4EGZ - chains A and T of the 4 polymer chains in the assembly; structure by X-ray diffraction, 2.30 A resolution.

# Chain A
Name: Arabinose metabolism transcriptional repressor
Organism: Bacillus subtilis
Notes: fragment: N-terminus domain
Reference sequence: P96711 (ARAR_BACSU); residues 1-68 here = UniProt positions 1-68
Sequence (88 residues; each row starts with the number of its first residue; numbers below 1 keep their minus sign (Met-19 is residue -19)):
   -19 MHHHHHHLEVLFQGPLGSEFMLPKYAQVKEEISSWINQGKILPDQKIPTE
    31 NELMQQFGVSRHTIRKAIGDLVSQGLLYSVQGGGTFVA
Unresolved in the structure: -19 to -13
Construct notes: expression tag (-19 to 0)
Curated features (UniProtKB/Swiss-Prot):
  - DNA-binding region: Glu30 to Gly49 (H-T-H motif)
What the authors report for this chain:
  - binding site for the 21-nt DNA strand: Arg41, His42, Gln61
  - binding site for the 21-nt DNA strand (chain T): Lys4, Tyr5, Arg41, His42, Thr43, Gln61, Gly62
  - binding site for acetate ion: Arg41
  - contacts within the chain: Glu30-Arg41, Glu30-Arg45
  - mutagenesis - E30A, H42A: decreased binding to ORA1 (citing earlier work)

# Chain T
Molecule: 21-nt DNA strand
Sequence (21 nucleotides; each row starts with the number of its first residue):
   699 AAATTTGTCCGTATACATTTT

# How chain A and chain T interact
Pairs across the interface (21):
  Thr29(A) - DT703(T)  phosphate contact
  Thr29(A) - DT704(T)  phosphate contact
  Glu30(A) - DT704(T)  hydrogen bond to the phosphate
  Glu30(A) - DG705(T)  phosphate contact
  Arg41(A) - DT704(T)  base contact
  Arg41(A) - DG705(T)  hydrogen bond to the base
  Arg41(A) - DT706(T)  base contact
  Arg45(A) - DT704(T)  sugar contact
  Arg45(A) - DG705(T)  salt bridge to the phosphate
  Arg45(A) - DT706(T)  base contact
  Ser59(A) - DT704(T)  phosphate contact
  Ser59(A) - DG705(T)  hydrogen bond to the phosphate
  Val60(A) - DT704(T)  sugar contact
  Gln61(A) - DT704(T)  base contact
  Gln61(A) - DG705(T)  sugar contact
  Gly62(A) - DT702(T)  base contact
  Gly62(A) - DT703(T)  hydrogen bond to the base
  Gly62(A) - DT704(T)  sugar contact
  Gly64(A) - DT703(T)  phosphate contact
  Gly64(A) - DT704(T)  sugar contact
  Thr65(A) - DT704(T)  hydrogen bond to the phosphate
Other interface residues (no listed pair), chain A (12 interface residues in all): Asn31, Gly63

# In short
The interface between chain A and chain T involves 12 residues on one side and 5 on the other; the contacts
include 5 hydrogen bonds and 1 salt bridge. Among the polar pairs are Arg41(A)-DG705(T), Gly62(A)-DT703(T) and
Glu30(A)-DT704(T). From the paper: a binding site for the 21-nt DNA strand (chain T) at Lys4(A), Tyr5(A) and
Arg41(A) among others; E30A and H42A of chain A reduce binding to ORA1.
Chain A is Arabinose metabolism transcriptional repressor (Bacillus subtilis) and chain T is a 21-nt DNA
strand; the structure, Crystal Structure of AraR(DBD) in complex with operator ORR3, was determined by X-ray
diffraction, deposited together with 4EGY and 4H0E.
